PDB entry 7CH0 | electron microscopy, 3.70 A resolution | chains I and J of the 12 polymer chains in the assembly

[Chain I (and J)]
Molecule: Outer membrane lipid asymmetry maintenance protein MlaD
From: Escherichia coli K-12
Notes: chain J of this document is another copy of the same molecule, construct and numbering; everything in this record applies to it too
UniProtKB: A0A6D2XU65 (A0A6D2XU65_ECOLI); residues 1-183 here = UniProt positions 1-183
Chain sequence (183 residues; row label = number of the first residue in the row):
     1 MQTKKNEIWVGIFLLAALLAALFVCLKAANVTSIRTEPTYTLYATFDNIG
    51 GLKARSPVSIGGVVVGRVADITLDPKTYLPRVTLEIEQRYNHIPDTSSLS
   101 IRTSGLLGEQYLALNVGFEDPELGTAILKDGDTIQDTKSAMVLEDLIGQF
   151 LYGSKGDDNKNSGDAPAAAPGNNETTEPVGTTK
Not modelled in the structure: 1-3, 31-35, 153-183

[Chain I / chain J interface]
Pairs across the interface - 27 pairs, chain I then chain J:
  Asp-47(I) / Gly-61(J)
  Asn-48(I) / Gly-61(J)
  Ile-49(I) / Gly-61(J)  hydrogen bond (backbone-backbone)
  Ile-49(I) / Gly-62(J)
  Ile-49(I) / Val-63(J)  hydrophobic
  Arg-55(I) / Lys-27(J)
  Arg-55(I) / Asn-30(J)
  Ile-71(I) / Val-63(J)
  Leu-73(I) / Val-63(J)  hydrophobic
  Leu-73(I) / Tyr-90(J)  hydrophobic
  Thr-77(I) / Phe-118(J)
  Tyr-78(I) / Tyr-90(J)  hydrogen bond (side chain-backbone)
  Tyr-78(I) / His-92(J)  hydrogen bond (side chain-backbone)
  Tyr-78(I) / Val-116(J)  hydrophobic
  Leu-106(I) / Leu-106(J)  hydrogen bond (backbone-backbone)
  Leu-106(I) / Leu-107(J)
  Leu-107(I) / Ser-104(J)
  Leu-107(I) / Leu-107(J)
  Gly-108(I) / Gly-105(J)
  Val-142(I) / Arg-102(J)
  Leu-143(I) / Gly-105(J)
  Glu-144(I) / Ile-101(J)
  Glu-144(I) / Met-141(J)
  Asp-145(I) / Arg-102(J)  salt bridge
  Phe-150(I) / Phe-150(J)  hydrophobic
  Leu-151(I) / Leu-146(J)  hydrophobic
  Leu-151(I) / Gln-149(J)
Interface residues without a listed pair, chain I (18 interface residues in all): Ile-147
Interface residues without a listed pair, chain J (24 interface residues in all): Ile-60, Asn-91, Ile-93, Thr-103, Gly-108

[In short]
Chain I and chain J form an interface of 18 and 24 residues respectively, with 4 hydrogen bonds and 1 salt
bridge. Polar contacts include Asp-145(I)/Arg-102(J), Tyr-78(I)/Tyr-90(J) and Tyr-78(I)/His-92(J).
Both chains are Outer membrane lipid asymmetry maintenance protein MlaD (Escherichia coli K-12). Entry 7CH0
(The overall structure of the MlaFEDB complex in ATP-bound EQclose conformation (Mutation of E170Q on MlaF))
was determined by electron microscopy (same publication as 7CGE and 7CGN).
